PDB entry 4GKK | X-ray diffraction, 3.20 A resolution | chains A and K of the 23 polymer chains in the assembly

# Chain A
Molecule: 16S rRNA
Source organism: Thermus thermophilus
Sequence (1513 nucleotides; numbered 5 to 1521; 4 numbers in that range are skipped by the numbering (no residue carries them; nothing is unmodelled there); the number before each row is that of its first residue):
     5 UGGAGAGUUUGAUCCUGGCUCAGGGUGAACGCUGGCGGCGUGCCUAAGAC
    55 AUGCAAGUCGUGCGGGCCGCGGGGUUUUACUCCGUGGUCAGCGGCGGACG
   105 GGUGAGUAACGCGUGGGUGACCUACCCGGAAGAGGGGGACAACCCGGGGA
   155 AACUCGGGCUAAUCCCCCAUGUGGACCCGCCCCUUGGGGUGUGUCCAAAG
   205 GGCUUUGCCCGCUUCCGGAUGGGCCCGCGUCCCAUCAGCUAGUUGGUGGG
   255 GUAAUGGCCCACCAAGGCGACGACGGGUAGCCGGUCUGAGAGGAUGGCCG
   305 GCCACAGGGGCACUGAGACACGGGCCCCACUCCUACGGGAGGCAGCAGUU
   355 AGGAAUCUUCCGCAAUGGGCGCAAGCCUGACGGAGCGACGCCGCUUGGAG
   405 GAAGAAGCCCUUCGGGGUGUAAACUCCUGAACCCGGGACGAAACCCCCGA
   455 CGAGGGGACUGACGGUACCGGGGUAAUAGCGCCGGCCAACUCCGUGCCAG
   505 CAGCCGCGGUAAUACGGAGGGCGCGAGCGUUACCCGGAUUCACUGGGCGU
   555 AAAGGGCGUGUAGGCGGCCUGGGGCGUCCCAUGUGAAAGACCACGGCUCA
   605 ACCGUGGGGGAGCGUGGGAUACGCUCAGGCUAGACGGUGGGAGAGGGUGG
   655 UGGAAUUCCCGGAGUAGCGGUGAAAUGCGCAGAUACCGGGAGGAACGCCG
   705 AUGGCGAAGGCAGCCACCUGGUCCACCCGUGACGCUGAGGCGCGAAAGCG
   755 UGGGGAGCAAACCGGAUUAGAUACCCGGGUAGUCCACGCCCUAAACGAUG
   805 CGCGCUAGGUCUCUGGGUCUCCUGGGGGCCGAAGCUAACGCGUUAAGCGC
   855 GCCGCCUGGGGAGUACGGCCGCAAGGCUGAAACUCAAAGGAAUUGACGGG
   905 GGCCCGCACAAGCGGUGGAGCAUGUGGUUUAAUUCGAAGCAACGCGAAGA
   955 ACCUUACCAGGCCUUGACAUGCUAGGGAACCCGGGUGAAAGCCUGGGGUG
  1005 CCCCGCGAGGGGAGCCCUAGCACAGGUGCUGCAUGGCCGUCGUCAGCUCG
  1055 UGCCGUGAGGUGUUGGGUUAAGUCCCGCAACGAGCGCAACCCCCGCCGUU
  1105 AGUUGCCAGCGGUUCGGCCGGGCACUCUAACGGGACUGCCCGCGAAAGCG
  1155 GGAGGAAGGAGGGGACGACGUCUGGUCAGCAUGGCCCUUACGGCCUGGGC
  1205 GACACACGUGCUACAAUGCCCACUACAAAGCGAUGCCACCCGGCAACGGG
  1255 GAGCUAAUCGCAAAAAGGUGGGCCCAGUUCGGAUUGGGGUCUGCAACCCG
  1305 ACCCCAUGAAGCCGGAAUCGCUAGUAAUCGCGGAUCAGCCAUGCCGCGGU
  1355 GAAUACGUUCCCGGGCCUUGUACACACCGCCCGUCACGCCAUGGGAGCGG
  1405 GCUCUACCCGAAGUCGCCGGGAGCCUACGGGCAGGCGCCGAGGGUAGGGC
  1455 CCGUGACUGGGGCGAAGUCGUAACAAGGUAGCUGUACCGGAAGGUGCGGC
  1505 UGGAUCA
  1516 CUUUCU
Differences from the reference sequence: expression tag (1005, 1013, 1225-1226); conflict U1517 (C1508 in 48256), U1519 (C1510 in 48256)
Ion coordination: Mg2+ site 1: U12, G22; Mg2+ site 2 near G21 (its only coordinating residue here); Mg2+ site 3 near C48 (its only coordinating residue here); Mg2+ site 4 near A53 (its only coordinating residue here); Mg2+ site 5: G108, G110, G284; Mg2+ site 6 near G115 (its only coordinating residue here); Mg2+ site 7 near G175 (its only coordinating residue here); Mg2+ site 8 near A201 (its only coordinating residue here); Mg2+ site 9 near G246 (its only coordinating residue here); Mg2+ site 10 near G252 (its only coordinating residue here); Mg2+ site 11: G294, G541; Mg2+ site 12: G301, C302; 51 more Mg2+ sites not listed
Small-molecule neighbours: paromomycin (PAR): G1387, U1388, C1389, A1390, C1391, G1466, C1467, G1468, A1469, A1470, G1471, U1472, C1473

# Chain K
Molecule: 30S ribosomal protein S11
Source organism: Thermus thermophilus
UniProtKB: P80376 (RS11_THET8); residue numbers follow UniProt; this construct covers 11-129
Sequence (119 residues; numbered 11 to 129; the number before each row is that of its first residue):
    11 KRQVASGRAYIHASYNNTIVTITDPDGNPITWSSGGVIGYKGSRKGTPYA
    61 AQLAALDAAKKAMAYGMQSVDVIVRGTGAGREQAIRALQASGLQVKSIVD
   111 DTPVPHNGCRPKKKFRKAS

# How chain A and chain K interact
Contacting residue pairs - 81 pairs, chain A then chain K:
  G657(A) - His116(K)  base contact
  A658(A) - Val114(K)  hydrogen bond to the sugar
  A658(A) - Pro115(K)  base contact
  A658(A) - His116(K)  hydrogen bond to the base
  A658(A) - Gly118(K)  base contact
  A659(A) - Pro113(K)  sugar contact
  A659(A) - Val114(K)  sugar contact
  A659(A) - Pro115(K)  sugar contact
  A659(A) - Cys119(K)  base contact
  U660(A) - Cys119(K)  hydrogen bond to the base
  G666(A) - Asn38(K)  hydrogen bond to the base
  G666(A) - Pro39(K)  base contact
  A667(A) - Asn38(K)  sugar contact
  A667(A) - Pro39(K)  hydrogen bond to the sugar
  G668(A) - Pro39(K)  sugar contact
  G668(A) - Ile40(K)  phosphate contact
  G668(A) - Trp42(K)  sugar contact
  U669(A) - Trp42(K)  hydrogen bond to the sugar
  A670(A) - Val47(K)  sugar contact
  G671(A) - Trp42(K)  sugar contact
  G671(A) - Ser44(K)  hydrogen bond to the phosphate
  G671(A) - Gly46(K)  sugar contact
  G671(A) - Val47(K)  sugar contact
  C672(A) - Asn27(K)  hydrogen bond to the phosphate
  C672(A) - Ser44(K)  hydrogen bond to the phosphate
  C672(A) - Gly45(K)  phosphate contact
  C672(A) - Gly46(K)  hydrogen bond to the phosphate
  C672(A) - Lys55(K)  salt bridge to the phosphate
  G673(A) - Asn27(K)  hydrogen bond to the phosphate
  G673(A) - Lys55(K)  hydrogen bond to the base
  G674(A) - Asn26(K)  hydrogen bond to the phosphate
  G674(A) - Gly52(K)  base contact
  G674(A) - Ser53(K)  hydrogen bond to the base
  G674(A) - Lys55(K)  hydrogen bond to the base
  U675(A) - Asn26(K)  hydrogen bond to the phosphate
  U675(A) - Gly52(K)  base contact
  U675(A) - Ser53(K)  hydrogen bond to the base
  U675(A) - Lys124(K)  salt bridge to the phosphate
  A677(A) - Ser53(K)  hydrogen bond to the phosphate
  A678(A) - Gly52(K)  phosphate contact
  A678(A) - Ser53(K)  phosphate contact
  A687(A) - Trp42(K)  base contact
  U688(A) - Trp42(K)  base contact
  A689(A) - Ile29(K)  sugar contact
  A689(A) - Thr31(K)  hydrogen bond to the sugar
  A689(A) - Pro39(K)  base contact
  C690(A) - Tyr20(K)  hydrogen bond to the phosphate
  C690(A) - Thr31(K)  sugar contact
  C690(A) - Gly37(K)  hydrogen bond to the sugar
  C690(A) - Pro39(K)  base contact
  C690(A) - Arg85(K)  salt bridge to the phosphate
  C691(A) - Tyr20(K)  sugar contact
  C691(A) - Asp36(K)  hydrogen bond to the sugar
  C691(A) - Gly37(K)  sugar contact
  C691(A) - Arg85(K)  salt bridge to the phosphate
  G697(A) - Cys119(K)  base contact
  A698(A) - Gly118(K)  base contact
  A699(A) - Asn117(K)  hydrogen bond to the sugar
  A699(A) - Gly118(K)  sugar contact
  C700(A) - His116(K)  sugar contact
  C700(A) - Asn117(K)  sugar contact
  G701(A) - His116(K)  stacking on the base
  G701(A) - Asn117(K)  sugar contact
  A760(A) - Cys119(K)  base contact
  G761(A) - Cys119(K)  sugar contact
  G761(A) - Arg120(K)  hydrogen bond to the sugar
  C762(A) - Arg120(K)  sugar contact
  C762(A) - Pro121(K)  sugar contact
  C762(A) - Lys122(K)  phosphate contact
  C762(A) - Lys123(K)  phosphate contact
  A763(A) - Lys122(K)  phosphate contact
  A763(A) - Lys123(K)  hydrogen bond to the phosphate
  C779(A) - Lys123(K)  phosphate contact
  C780(A) - Lys124(K)  salt bridge to the phosphate
  G781(A) - Lys122(K)  salt bridge to the phosphate
  G781(A) - Lys124(K)  salt bridge to the phosphate
  G782(A) - Lys122(K)  salt bridge to the phosphate
  G1500(A) - Lys123(K)  salt bridge to the phosphate
  C1501(A) - Arg120(K)  salt bridge to the phosphate
  G1502(A) - Arg120(K)  salt bridge to the phosphate
  G1502(A) - Arg126(K)  salt bridge to the phosphate
Other interface residues (no listed pair), chain A (38 interface residues in all): U1499
Other interface residues (no listed pair), chain K (38 interface residues in all): Arg18, His22, Ser24, Thr33, Lys71, Tyr75

# In short
The chain A/chain K interface involves 38 residues from each chain, with 25 hydrogen bonds, 12 salt bridges
and 1 aromatic stacking contact. Polar pairs include A658(A)-His116(K), U660(A)-Cys119(K) and
G666(A)-Asn38(K). Chain A binds paromomycin. The Mg2+ site 1 is built by U12(A) and G22(A).
Here chain A is 16S rRNA and chain K is 30S ribosomal protein S11, both from Thermus thermophilus. Entry 4GKK
(Structure of the Thermus thermophilus 30S ribosomal subunit complexed with a human mitochondrial anticodon
stem loop ...) was determined by X-ray diffraction, deposited together with 4GKJ.
